8GN4 - chains A and B of the 3 polymer chains in the assembly; structure by X-ray diffraction, 1.90 A resolution.

[Chain A]
Protein: Zinc finger and BTB domain-containing protein 10
Source organism: Homo sapiens
UniProtKB: Q96DT7 (ZBT10_HUMAN); residues 713-779 here = UniProt positions 713-779
Chain sequence (67 residues; row label = number of the first residue in the row):
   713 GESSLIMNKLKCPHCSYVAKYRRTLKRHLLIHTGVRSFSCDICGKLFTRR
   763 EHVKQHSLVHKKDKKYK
Disordered / not traced: 713-719, 773-779
Differences from the reference sequence: engineered mutation Gln767 (Arg in Q96DT7)
Metal / ion sites: Zn2+ site 1: Cys724, Cys727, His740, His744; Zn2+ site 2: Cys752, Cys755, His768, His772
Swiss-Prot annotation at these positions:
  - zinc finger: Leu722 to His744 (C2H2-type 1), Phe750 to His772 (C2H2-type 2)
What the authors report for this chain:
  - binding site for the 11-nt DNA strand (chain B): Gln767
  - specificity-determining residues: Gln767
  - mutagenesis - R739A, R761A, E763A, H764A: decreased binding to TTGGGG probe
  - mutagenesis - Y733A, Y733G (4-fold): decreased binding to DNA probe

[Chain B]
Molecule: 11-nt DNA strand
Sequence (11 nucleotides; numbered 1 to 11; the number before each row is that of its first residue):
     1 TTAGGGTTATA

[Interface between chain A and chain B]
Contacting residue pairs (23; chain A residue first):
  Tyr729(A) - DG5(B)  phosphate contact
  Tyr729(A) - DG6(B)  hydrogen bond to the phosphate
  Lys732(A) - DT7(B)  phosphate contact
  Arg735(A) - DT8(B)  base contact
  Arg735(A) - DA9(B)  base contact
  Thr736(A) - DG6(B)  phosphate contact
  Thr736(A) - DT7(B)  base contact
  Arg739(A) - DG5(B)  base contact
  Arg739(A) - DG6(B)  hydrogen bond to the base
  Arg739(A) - DT7(B)  base contact
  His740(A) - DG5(B)  salt bridge to the phosphate
  Ile743(A) - DG4(B)  phosphate contact
  Arg748(A) - DA3(B)  salt bridge to the phosphate
  Thr760(A) - DG4(B)  phosphate contact
  Arg761(A) - DG4(B)  base contact
  Arg761(A) - DG5(B)  hydrogen bond to the base
  His764(A) - DA3(B)  base contact
  His764(A) - DG4(B)  hydrogen bond to the base
  Gln767(A) - DT1(B)  phosphate contact
  Gln767(A) - DT2(B)  base contact
  Gln767(A) - DA3(B)  hydrogen bond to the base
  His768(A) - DT2(B)  salt bridge to the phosphate
  Val771(A) - DT1(B)  sugar contact
Interface residues without a listed pair, chain A (18 interface residues in all): Tyr733, Phe759, Glu763, Leu770

[Overview]
The interface between chain A and chain B involves 18 residues on one side and 9 on the other; the contacts
include 5 hydrogen bonds and 3 salt bridges. Polar pairs include Arg739(A)-DG6(B), Arg761(A)-DG5(B) and
His764(A)-DG4(B). The paper reports a binding site for the 11-nt DNA strand (chain B) at Gln767(A); R739A,
R761A and E763A of chain A, among others, reduce binding to TTGGGG probe; 6 substitutions were tested in all.
Here chain A is Zinc finger and BTB domain-containing protein 10 (Homo sapiens) and chain B is an 11-nt DNA
strand. Entry 8GN4 (The crystal structure of ZBTB10 ZF1-2 R767Q in complex with telomeric DNA TTAGGG) was
determined by X-ray diffraction (same publication as 8GN3).
